Entry 4P4O (X-ray diffraction, 2.30 A resolution); this record covers chains A and E of the 4 polymer chains in the assembly.

== Chain A ==
Protein: DNA polymerase beta
Source organism: Leishmania infantum
UniProt: Q9U6N3 (Q9U6N3_LEIIN); residues 1-376 here = UniProt positions 1-376
Amino-acid sequence (378 residues; each row starts with the number of its first residue; numbers below 1 keep their minus sign (Gly-1 is residue -1)):
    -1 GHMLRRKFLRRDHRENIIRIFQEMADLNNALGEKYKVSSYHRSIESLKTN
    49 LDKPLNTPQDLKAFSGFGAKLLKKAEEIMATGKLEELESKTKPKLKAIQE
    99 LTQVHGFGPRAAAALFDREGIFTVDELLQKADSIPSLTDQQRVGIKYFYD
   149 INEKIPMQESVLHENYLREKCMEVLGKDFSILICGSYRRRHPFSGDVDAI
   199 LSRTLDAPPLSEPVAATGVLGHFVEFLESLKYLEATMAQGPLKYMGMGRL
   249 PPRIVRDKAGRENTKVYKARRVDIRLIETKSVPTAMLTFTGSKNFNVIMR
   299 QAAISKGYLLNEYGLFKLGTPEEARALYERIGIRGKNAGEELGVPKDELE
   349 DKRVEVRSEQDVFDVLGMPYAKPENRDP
Not modelled in the structure: -1 to 19, 40-67, 74-88, 253-260
Sequence notes: expression tag (-1 to 0)
Ion coordination: Na+: Thr100, Val102, Phe105 (shared with DA5(E) of chain E); Mg2+: Asp194, Asp196 (together with 2',3'-dideoxy-thymidine-5'-triphosphate)
Small-molecule neighbours: 2',3'-dideoxy-thymidine-5'-triphosphate (D3T): Gly183, Ser184, Arg187, Ser192, Gly193, Asp194, Asp196, Thr286, Phe287, Thr288, Gly289, Ser290, Lys291, Asn294
From the paper describing this entry:
  - catalytic residues: Asp194, Asp196, Asp271
  - Mg2+ coordination: Asp196
  - binding site for the 11-nt DNA strand: Val295, Arg298, Asn335, Ala336, Glu338
  - binding site for 2',3'-dideoxy-thymidine-5'-triphosphate: Lys291
  - contacts within the chain: Asn309-Glu338

== Chain E ==
Molecule: 6-nt DNA strand
Sequence (6 nucleotides; row label = number of the first residue in the row):
     1 CAGTAT
Ion coordination: Na+: DA5 (shared with Thr100(A), Val102(A), Phe105(A) of chain A)

== Chain A / chain E interface ==
Residue-residue contacts (19; chain A residue first):
  Val102(A) - DA5(E)  phosphate contact
  His103(A) - DA5(E)  sugar contact
  Gly104(A) - DT4(E)  hydrogen bond to the phosphate
  Gly104(A) - DA5(E)  hydrogen bond to the phosphate
  Phe105(A) - DT4(E)  hydrogen bond to the phosphate
  Phe105(A) - DA5(E)  hydrogen bond to the phosphate
  Gly106(A) - DT4(E)  hydrogen bond to the phosphate
  Pro107(A) - DT4(E)  phosphate contact
  Arg108(A) - DG3(E)  salt bridge to the phosphate
  Arg108(A) - DT4(E)  hydrogen bond to the phosphate
  Ala109(A) - DT4(E)  hydrogen bond to the phosphate
  Gln138(A) - DT4(E)  sugar contact
  Gln138(A) - DA5(E)  sugar contact
  Lys241(A) - DA5(E)  base contact
  Lys241(A) - DT6(E)  hydrogen bond to the sugar
  Met243(A) - DA5(E)  sugar contact
  Met243(A) - DT6(E)  sugar contact
  Arg269(A) - DT6(E)  salt bridge to the phosphate
  Asp271(A) - DT6(E)  sugar contact

== Summary ==
13 residues of chain A and 4 residues of chain E are in contact, with 8 hydrogen bonds and 2 salt bridges.
Among the polar pairs are Lys241(A)-DT6(E), Gly104(A)-DT4(E) and Gly104(A)-DA5(E). From the paper: catalytic
residues Asp194(A), Asp196(A) and Asp271(A); a binding site for the 11-nt DNA strand at Val295(A), Arg298(A)
and Asn335(A) among others.
Chain A is DNA polymerase beta (Leishmania infantum) and chain E is a 6-nt DNA strand; the structure, Crystal
structure of Leishmania infantum polymerase beta: Ternary gap complex, was determined by X-ray diffraction
(same publication as 4P4M and 4P4P).
